2AEH - chain A; structure by X-ray diffraction, 2.53 A resolution.

[Chain A]
Protein: Focal adhesion kinase 1
From: Gallus gallus
Notes: EC 2.7.1.112; fragment: FERM domain
UniProtKB: Q00944 (FAK1_CHICK); numbering as in UniProt (aligned over 31-399)
Chain sequence (369 residues; each row starts with the number of its first residue):
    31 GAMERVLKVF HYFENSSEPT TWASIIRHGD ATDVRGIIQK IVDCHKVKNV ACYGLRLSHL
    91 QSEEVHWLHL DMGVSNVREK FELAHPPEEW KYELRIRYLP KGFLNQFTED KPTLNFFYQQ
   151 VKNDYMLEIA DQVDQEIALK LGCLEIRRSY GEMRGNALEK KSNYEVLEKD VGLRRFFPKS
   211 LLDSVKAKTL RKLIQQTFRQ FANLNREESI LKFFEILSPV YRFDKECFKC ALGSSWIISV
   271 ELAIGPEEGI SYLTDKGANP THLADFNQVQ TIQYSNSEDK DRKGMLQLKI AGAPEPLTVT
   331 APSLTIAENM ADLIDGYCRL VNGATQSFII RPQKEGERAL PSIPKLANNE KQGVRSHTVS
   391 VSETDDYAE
Not modelled in the structure: 31-32, 364-399
Swiss-Prot annotation at these positions:
  - modified residue: Y397 (Phosphotyrosine)
  - mutagenesis: D395 (D395A: Abolishes interaction with PIK3R1)
What the authors report for this chain:
  - contacts within the chain: R65-T355 (hydrogen bond), V95-N339, W97-N339, H99-E338, D101-R361 (salt bridge), R127-D342
  - post-translational modification sites: Y397 (citing earlier work)

[Overview]
From UniProt: one mutagenesis site. From the paper: a modification site at Y397; contacts within the chain
involving R65, T355 and V95 among others.
Chain A is Focal adhesion kinase 1 (Gallus gallus); the structure, Focal adhesion kinase 1, was determined by
X-ray diffraction, deposited together with 2AL6.
